8S3L - chain A; structure by X-ray diffraction, 2.60 A resolution.

== Chain A ==
Molecule: Endo-beta-1,4-glucanase D
Source organism: Panus similis
Notes: EC 3.2.1.4
Reference sequence: A0A0S2GKZ1 (A0A0S2GKZ1_9APHY); residues 1-235 here correspond to UniProt positions 20-254 (UniProt number = residue number + 19)
Sequence (235 residues; numbered 1 to 235; the number before each row is that of its first residue):
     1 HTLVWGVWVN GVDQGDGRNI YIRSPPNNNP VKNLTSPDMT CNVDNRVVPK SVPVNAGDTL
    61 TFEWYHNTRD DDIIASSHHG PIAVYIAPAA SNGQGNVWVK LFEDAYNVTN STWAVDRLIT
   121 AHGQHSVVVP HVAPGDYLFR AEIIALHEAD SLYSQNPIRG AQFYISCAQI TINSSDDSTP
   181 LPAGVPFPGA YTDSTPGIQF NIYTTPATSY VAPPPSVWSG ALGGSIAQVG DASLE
Modified positions: H1 (4-methyl-histidine; HIC)
Disulfides: C41-C167
Covalent attachments: N-acetylglucosamine (NAG) linked to N33
Ion coordination: Cu ion: H1, H78, Y164 (together with chloride ion)
UniProt features mapped onto this chain:
  - binding site (Cu(2+)): H1, H78, Y164
  - binding site ((1,4-beta-D-glucosyl)n): V9, V47, V48, D58, N67, V129, R140
  - binding site (O2): H147, Q162
  - modified residue: H1 (Methylhistidine)
  - glycosylation (N-linked (GlcNAc...) asparagine): N33, N110

== Summary ==
N-acetylglucosamine is covalently linked to N33. H1, H78 and Y164 form the Cu ion site. UniProt lists 3
Cu2+-binding residues, 7 (1,4-beta-D-glucosyl)n-binding residues and O2-binding residues H147 and Q162.
Chain A is Endo-beta-1,4-glucanase D (Panus similis); the structure, X-ray crystal structure of LsAA9A, was
determined by X-ray diffraction, deposited together with 9EQE and 8S3F.
